Entry 2DOQ (X-ray diffraction, 3.00 A resolution); this record covers chains A and D of the 4 polymer chains in the assembly.

# Chain A
Protein: Cell division control protein 31
From: Saccharomyces cerevisiae
UniProtKB: P06704 (CDC31_YEAST); residues 1-161 here = UniProt positions 1-161
Amino-acid sequence (161 residues; numbered 1 to 161; the number before each row is that of its first residue):
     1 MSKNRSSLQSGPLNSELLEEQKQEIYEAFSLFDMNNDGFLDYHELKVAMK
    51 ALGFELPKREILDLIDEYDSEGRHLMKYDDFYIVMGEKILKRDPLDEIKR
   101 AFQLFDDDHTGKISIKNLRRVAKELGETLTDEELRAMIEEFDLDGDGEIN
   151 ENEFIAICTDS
Not modelled in the structure: 1-14, 161
Differences from the reference sequence: modified residue (1, 34, 49, 76, 85, 137)
Modified residues: Mse1 (selenomethionine); Mse34, Mse49, Mse76, Mse85, Mse137 (selenomethionine; parent Met)
Metal / ion sites: Ca2+ site 1: D33, N35, D37, F39, E44; Ca2+ site 2: D106, D108, T110, K112, N117; Ca2+ site 3: D142, D144, D146, E148, N150, E153
UniProt features mapped onto this chain:
  - binding site (Ca(2+)): D33, N35, D37, E44, D142, D144, D146, E148, E153
  - modified residue: T130 (Phosphothreonine)
From the paper describing this entry:
  - mutagenesis - F141A: abolished growth (citing earlier work)
  - mutagenesis - D142A: decreased growth (citing earlier work)
  - mutagenesis - H43A: decreased growth
  - mutagenesis - H43A/K46A, H43A/K58A: abolished growth

# Chain D
Protein: SFI1p
From: Saccharomyces cerevisiae
Notes: fragment: Residues: 218 - 306
UniProtKB: Q12369 (Q12369_YEAST); residue numbers follow UniProt; this construct covers 218-306
Amino-acid sequence (94 residues; row label = number of the first residue in the row):
   213 GPLGSNEEANRFANQAKLRVQEAVFYIWSDKTLKYSQMANDEAESFRNTW
   263 LLFRSFQQWITLTQTFKEQSRLADQAFLNKMFRKILKAQEHWKH
Not modelled in the structure: 213, 297-306
Differences from the reference sequence: cloning artifact (213-217); modified residue (250, 293)
Modified residues: Mse250 (selenomethionine; parent Met); Mse293 (selenomethionine; parent Met)
From the paper describing this entry:
  - conformationally variable residues (order/disorder transition): R295 to W304

# Chain A / chain D interface
Pairs across the interface (29; chain A residue first):
  F32(A) - A221(D)  hydrophobic
  Mse34(A) - N218(D)
  V47(A) - A221(D)  hydrophobic
  K50(A) - N222(D)
  A51(A) - F224(D)  hydrophobic
  L104(A) - K229(D)
  L104(A) - V232(D)  hydrophobic
  L104(A) - Q233(D)  hydrogen bond (backbone-side chain)
  F105(A) - Q233(D)
  F105(A) - V236(D)  hydrophobic
  L118(A) - F237(D)  hydrophobic
  R120(A) - Q233(D)
  V121(A) - Q233(D)
  L125(A) - E234(D)
  L125(A) - F237(D)  hydrophobic
  E127(A) - Y238(D)  hydrogen bond
  L129(A) - F237(D)  hydrophobic
  A136(A) - L245(D)
  Mse137(A) - F237(D)  hydrophobic
  Mse137(A) - W240(D)  hydrogen bond (backbone-side chain)
  Mse137(A) - S241(D)
  Mse137(A) - L245(D)  hydrophobic
  E140(A) - L245(D)
  E140(A) - S248(D)
  F141(A) - W240(D)
  F141(A) - T244(D)
  F141(A) - L245(D)  hydrophobic
  I157(A) - I239(D)
  C158(A) - V236(D)  hydrophobic
Other interface residues (no listed pair), chain A (26 interface residues in all): H43, A101, I113, A122, I138, I149, F154
Other interface residues (no listed pair), chain D (18 interface residues in all): L230
From the paper, about this interface:
  - interface residues, chain A: F32(A), V47(A), K50(A), A51(A)
  - interface residues, chain D: F224(D)

# Summary
26 residues of chain A and 18 residues of chain D are in contact, with 3 hydrogen bonds. Polar pairs include
L104(A)-Q233(D), E127(A)-Y238(D) and Mse137(A)-W240(D). From the paper: F141A, H43A/K46A and H43A/K58A of
chain A abolish growth; interface residues F32(A), V47(A) and F224(D) among others; 5 substitutions were
tested in all.
Here chain A is Cell division control protein 31 and chain D is SFI1p, both from Saccharomyces cerevisiae.
Entry 2DOQ (crystal structure of Sfi1p/Cdc31p complex) was determined by X-ray diffraction together with 2GV5
from the same study.
